PDB entry 1VYJ | X-ray diffraction, 2.80 A resolution | chains C and D of the 6 polymer chains in the assembly

# Chain C
Protein: Proliferating cell nuclear antigen
Source organism: Homo sapiens
UniProt: P12004 (PCNA_HUMAN); numbering as in UniProt (aligned over 1-261)
Amino-acid sequence (261 residues; each row starts with the number of its first residue):
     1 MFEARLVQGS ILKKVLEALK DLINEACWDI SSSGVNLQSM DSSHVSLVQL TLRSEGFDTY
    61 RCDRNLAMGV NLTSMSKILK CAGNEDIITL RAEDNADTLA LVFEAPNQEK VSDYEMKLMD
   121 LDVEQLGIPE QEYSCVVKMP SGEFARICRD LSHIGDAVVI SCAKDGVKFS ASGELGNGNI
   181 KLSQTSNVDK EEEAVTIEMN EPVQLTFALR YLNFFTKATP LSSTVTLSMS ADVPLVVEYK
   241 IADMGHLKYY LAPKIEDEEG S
Unresolved in the structure: 258-261
Disulfide bonds: C135-C162
Swiss-Prot annotation at these positions:
  - DNA-binding region: R61 to K80
  - modified residue: K14 (N6-acetyllysine), K77 (N6-acetyllysine), K80 (N6-acetyllysine), Y211 (Phosphotyrosine), K248 (N6-acetyllysine)
  - cross-link (Glycyl lysine isopeptide (Lys-Gly)): K164 (interchain with G-Cter in SUMO2), K254 (interchain with G-Cter in SUMO2)

# Chain D
Protein: Small peptide savlqkkitdyfhpkk
Source organism: Homo sapiens
Amino-acid sequence (16 residues; row label = number of the first residue in the row):
     1 SAVLQKKITD YFHPKK

# How chain C and chain D interact
Pairs across the interface (44):
  M40(C) with T9(D)
  H44(C) with K7(D); I8(D), hydrogen bond (backbone-backbone)
  V45(C) with Q5(D); I8(D)
  S46(C) with I8(D)
  L47(C) with I8(D)
  E124(C) with P14(D)
  Q125(C) with P14(D); K15(D), hydrogen bond (backbone-backbone)
  L126(C) with H13(D); P14(D)
  G127(C) with F12(D); H13(D), hydrogen bond (backbone-backbone); K15(D)
  I128(C) with F12(D), hydrophobic
  P129(C) with F12(D)
  T206(C) with S1(D); A2(D)
  D232(C) with Y11(D)
  V233(C) with Y11(D), hydrophobic
  P234(C) with I8(D), hydrophobic; Y11(D), hydrophobic; F12(D), hydrophobic
  Y250(C) with I8(D), hydrophobic; F12(D), hydrophobic
  A252(C) with Q5(D); K6(D); K7(D); I8(D)
  P253(C) with Q5(D), hydrogen bond (backbone-side chain); K6(D), hydrogen bond (backbone-backbone); Y11(D)
  K254(C) with A2(D); L4(D); Q5(D)
  I255(C) with A2(D); V3(D), hydrogen bond (backbone-backbone); L4(D), hydrogen bond (backbone-backbone); K6(D)
  E256(C) with S1(D); A2(D); V3(D)
  D257(C) with V3(D)
Other interface residues (no listed pair), chain C (25 interface residues in all): S43, A208, L251

# Overview
25 residues of chain C and 14 residues of chain D are in contact, with 7 hydrogen bonds. Polar pairs include
P253(C)-Q5(D), H44(C)-I8(D) and Q125(C)-K15(D).
Here chain C is Proliferating cell nuclear antigen and chain D is Small peptide savlqkkitdyfhpkk, both from
Homo sapiens. Entry 1VYJ (Structural and biochemical studies of human PCNA complexes provide the basis for
association with CDK/cyclin and ...) was determined by X-ray diffraction, deposited together with 1VYM and
1W60.
